Entry 7W78 (X-ray diffraction, 2.88 A resolution); this record covers chains A and B.

Chain A:
Protein: Putative ABC transport system, ATP-binding protein
Source organism: Corynebacterium diphtheriae NCTC 13129
Reference sequence: Q6NEF2 (Q6NEF2_CORDI); residues 1-221 here = UniProt positions 1-221
Chain sequence (221 residues; row label = number of the first residue in the row):
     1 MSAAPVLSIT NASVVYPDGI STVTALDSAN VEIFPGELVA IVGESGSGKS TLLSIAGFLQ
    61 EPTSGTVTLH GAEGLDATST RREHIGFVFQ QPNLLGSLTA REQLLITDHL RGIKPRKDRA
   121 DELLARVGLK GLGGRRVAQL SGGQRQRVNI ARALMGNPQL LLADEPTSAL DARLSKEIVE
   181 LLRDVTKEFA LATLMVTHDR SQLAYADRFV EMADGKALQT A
Not modelled in the structure: 1-2, 221
Bound ions: Mg2+: Ser50, Gln90 (together with AMP-PNP)
Small-molecule neighbours: AMP-PNP (ANP; phosphoaminophosphonic acid-adenylate ester): Tyr16, Val23, Ala25, Glu44, Ser45, Gly46, Ser47, Gly48, Lys49, Ser50, Thr51, Gln90, Arg135, Ala138, Gln139, Leu140, Ser141, Gly142, Gly143, Gln144, Glu165, Ala169, His198
What the authors report for this chain:
  - Mg2+ coordination: Gln90
  - mutagenesis - K49A (3 h), G143A (3 h), E165Q (3 h): decreased growth in response to heme
  - mutagenesis - K49A, G143A, E165Q: abolished catalytic activity
  - mutagenesis - K49A: decreased binding to ATP

Chain B:
Protein: Putative ABC transport system integral membrane protein
Source organism: Corynebacterium diphtheriae NCTC 13129
Reference sequence: Q6NEF1 (Q6NEF1_CORDI); residues 1-344 here = UniProt positions 1-344
Chain sequence (344 residues; numbered 1 to 344; the number before each row is that of its first residue):
     1 MFLGIRDIRA AAGRFALIAS VVGLITLLIV MLTGLTQGLG KQNTSAIEAL APHSVVFTTA
    61 GGSSPEFTSS EISEQQAERW KDSTPLGVSQ TRIESDQNAN TTAVMGLPEG TPLPDSVGGF
   121 IEQGALLPAE LADFLHVRAG DHITLGGATV TVAGTVKTEN YSHTPVVWVD TATWQLVSHT
   181 KAVGTVLLLN QEPTIQPQDN EVVTDLKGAF QAMPAYKSER SSLLSMQAFL YIISALVTVA
   241 FLTVWTLQRT RDIAVLAALG ASKRYLLIDA LGQAAIILAA GVALGAGIGA LLGWLIAGSV
   301 PFSLGWVSVL GPALGIWLLG LIGATIAVRN VTKVDPQIAL GATA
Small-molecule neighbours:
  - Myristoleic acid (MYZ), molecule 1: Ala11, Gly13, Arg14, Leu17, Val239, Ala240, Thr243, Leu247, Ile326, Asn330
  - Myristoleic acid (MYZ), molecule 2: Gly13, Ala16, Leu17, Ser20, Gly23, Leu24, Leu236, Leu284
What the authors report for this chain:
  - conformationally variable residues (helix shift): Leu39, His163, Glu219
  - mutagenesis - E219A, E219Q: decreased catalytic activity on heme
  - mutagenesis - E219A, E219Q: decreased binding to heme

How chain A and chain B interact:
Contacting residue pairs (48; chain A residue first):
  Tyr16(A) - Gln337(B)
  Ser54(A) - Gln337(B)
  Leu59(A) - Ala258(B)  hydrophobic
  Leu59(A) - Asp335(B)
  Leu59(A) - Pro336(B)
  Leu59(A) - Gln337(B)  hydrogen bond (backbone-backbone)
  Gln60(A) - Gln337(B)
  Glu61(A) - Asp335(B)
  Thr78(A) - Gly260(B)
  Thr78(A) - Ala261(B)
  Arg81(A) - Ala257(B)  hydrogen bond (side chain-backbone)
  Arg81(A) - Ala258(B)  hydrogen bond (side chain-backbone)
  Arg81(A) - Leu259(B)
  Arg81(A) - Pro336(B)
  Arg82(A) - Leu259(B)
  Arg82(A) - Gly260(B)  hydrogen bond (side chain-backbone)
  Phe87(A) - Ala258(B)
  Phe89(A) - Leu259(B)  hydrophobic
  Gln91(A) - Ala344(B)
  Asn93(A) - Arg251(B)
  Asn93(A) - Val255(B)
  Leu94(A) - Arg251(B)  hydrogen bond (backbone-side chain)
  Leu95(A) - Leu3(B)  hydrophobic
  Leu95(A) - Asp252(B)
  Leu95(A) - Val255(B)  hydrophobic
  Leu95(A) - Leu256(B)  hydrophobic
  Gly96(A) - Asp252(B)  hydrogen bond (backbone-side chain)
  Ser97(A) - Leu3(B)
  Ser97(A) - Asp7(B)  hydrogen bond
  Ser97(A) - Arg9(B)  hydrogen bond (backbone-side chain)
  Ser97(A) - Ala10(B)
  Leu98(A) - Leu3(B)  hydrophobic
  Leu98(A) - Arg6(B)
  Leu98(A) - Arg9(B)
  Thr99(A) - Arg9(B)
  Glu102(A) - Arg6(B)  salt bridge
  Glu102(A) - Arg9(B)  salt bridge
  Ile106(A) - Phe2(B)  hydrophobic
  Ile106(A) - Leu3(B)  hydrophobic
  Ile106(A) - Leu256(B)  hydrophobic
  His109(A) - Met1(B)
  His109(A) - Phe2(B)
  His109(A) - Tyr265(B)  hydrogen bond
  Leu110(A) - Gly260(B)
  Leu110(A) - Ala261(B)
  Leu110(A) - Tyr265(B)  hydrophobic
  Arg136(A) - Ala10(B)
  Arg152(A) - Leu259(B)
Also at the interface, not in a pair above, chain A (28 interface residues in all): Phe58, Leu105, Thr107, Pro115
Also at the interface, not in a pair above, chain B (22 interface residues in all): Ser262

Overview:
The interface between chain A and chain B involves 28 residues on one side and 22 on the other, with 9
hydrogen bonds and 2 salt bridges. Among the polar pairs are Glu102(A)-Arg6(B), Glu102(A)-Arg9(B) and
Arg81(A)-Ala257(B). The paper reports that K49A, G143A and E165Q of chain A reduce growth in response to heme;
Mg2+ coordination by Gln90(A); 5 substitutions were tested in all.
Chain A is Putative ABC transport system, ATP-binding protein and chain B is Putative ABC transport system
integral membrane protein, both from Corynebacterium diphtheriae NCTC 13129; the structure, Heme exporter
HrtBA in complex with Mg-AMPPNP, was determined by X-ray diffraction together with 7W79, 7W7A, 7W7B, 7W7C and
7W7D from the same study.
